1FWF - chains A and C of the 3 polymer chains in the assembly; structure by X-ray diffraction, 2.00 A resolution.

# Chain A
Molecule: Urease
From: Klebsiella aerogenes
Notes: EC 3.5.1.5; engineered mutation(s): C(C 319)D
UniProtKB: P18316 (URE3_KLEAE); numbering as in UniProt (aligned over 1-100)
Amino-acid sequence (100 residues; row label = number of the first residue in the row):
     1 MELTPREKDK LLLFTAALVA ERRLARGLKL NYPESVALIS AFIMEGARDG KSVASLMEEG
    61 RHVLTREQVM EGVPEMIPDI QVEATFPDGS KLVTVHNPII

# Chain C
Molecule: Urease
From: Klebsiella aerogenes
Notes: EC 3.5.1.5; engineered mutation(s): C(C 319)D
UniProtKB: P18314 (URE1_KLEAE); residues 1-567 here = UniProt positions 1-567
Amino-acid sequence (567 residues; numbered 1 to 567; the number before each row is that of its first residue):
     1 MSNISRQAYA DMFGPTVGDK VRLADTELWI EVEDDLTTYG EEVKFGGGKV IRDGMGQGQM
    61 LAADCVDLVL TNALIVDHWG IVKADIGVKD GRIFAIGKAG NPDIQPNVTI PIGAATEVIA
   121 AEGKIVTAGG IDTHIHWICP QQAEEALVSG VTTMVGGGTG PAAGTHATTC TPGPWYISRM
   181 LQAADSLPVN IGLLGKGNVS QPDALREQVA AGVIGLKIHE DWGATPAAID CALTVADEMD
   241 IQVALHSDTL NESGFVEDTL AAIGGRTIHT FHTEGAGGGH APDIITACAH PNILPSSTNP
   301 TLPYTLNTID EHLDMLMVDH HLDPDIAEDV AFAESRIRRE TIAAEDVLHD LGAFSLTSSD
   361 SQAMGRVGEV ILRTWQVAHR MKVQRGALAE ETGDNDNFRV KRYIAKYTIN PALTHGIAHE
   421 VGSIEVGKLA DLVVWSPAFF GVKPATVIKG GMIAIAPMGD INASIPTPQP VHYRPMFGAL
   481 GSARHHCRLT FLSQAAAANG VAERLNLRSA IAVVKGCRTV QKADMVHNSL QPNITVDAQT
   541 YEVRVDGELI TSEPADVLPM AQRYFLF
Unresolved in the structure: 1, 317-331
Construct notes: modified residue (217); conflict D319 (Cys in P18314)
Modified positions: K217 (lysine nz-carboxylic acid; KCX)
UniProt features mapped onto this chain:
  - active site: H320 (Proton donor)
  - binding site (Ni(2+)): H134, H136, K217, H246, H272, D360
  - binding site (substrate): H219
  - modified residue: K217 (N6-carboxylysine)
  - mutagenesis: H134 (H134A: Abrogates activity and reduces binding to nickel ions), H136 (H136A: Abrogates activity and reduces binding to nickel ions), K217 (K217A/C/E: Reduces activity 8000-fold and abrogates binding to nickel ions), H219 (H219A: Reduces activity 500-fold and increases KM 1000-fold. Resistant to inactivation by diethylpyrocarbonate and iodoacetamide; H219N/Q: Increases KM 100-fold; optimum pH is 6), D221 (D221A: Reduces activity 1000-fold and increases KM 10-fold; D221N: Reduces activity 50-fold), H246 (H246A: Abrogates activity and reduces binding to nickel ions), H312 (H312A: Enhances thermal stability above 50 degrees Celsius), H320 (H320A: Reduces activity 100000-fold, but increases KM only 3-fold; optimum pH is 6.75. Resistant to inactivation by diethylpyrocarbonate and iodoacetamide ...), R336 (R336Q: Reduces activity 10000-fold, but has no effect on KM)
Ion coordination: Ni2+ site 1: H134, H136, K217, D360; Ni2+ site 2: K217, H246, H272

# How chain A and chain C interact
Residue-residue contacts (38; chain A residue first):
  R6(A) - N462(C)
  D9(A) - P470(C)
  D9(A) - H472(C)  salt bridge
  D9(A) - R474(C)  salt bridge
  K10(A) - D460(C)  salt bridge
  K10(A) - Q469(C)
  L12(A) - P470(C)  hydrophobic
  L12(A) - H472(C)
  L13(A) - Q469(C)
  L13(A) - P470(C)  hydrophobic
  V19(A) - F567(C)  hydrophobic
  R23(A) - L566(C)  hydrogen bond (side chain-backbone)
  R23(A) - F567(C)
  N31(A) - Q562(C)  hydrogen bond (side chain-backbone)
  N31(A) - R563(C)
  N31(A) - F565(C)  hydrogen bond (side chain-backbone)
  Y32(A) - F439(C)
  Y32(A) - R563(C)  hydrogen bond (backbone-backbone)
  P33(A) - R563(C)
  P33(A) - Y564(C)
  P33(A) - F565(C)
  P33(A) - L566(C)
  E34(A) - L566(C)
  V36(A) - Q469(C)
  S40(A) - Q469(C)
  M70(A) - Q562(C)
  E71(A) - R563(C)  hydrogen bond (backbone-side chain)
  M76(A) - F439(C)  hydrophobic
  M76(A) - Y564(C)  hydrophobic
  Q81(A) - I465(C)
  Q81(A) - T467(C)  hydrogen bond
  Q81(A) - P468(C)
  Q81(A) - Q469(C)  hydrogen bond (backbone-backbone)
  E83(A) - A463(C)
  E83(A) - S464(C)  hydrogen bond
  L92(A) - S464(C)
  L92(A) - I465(C)  hydrophobic
  L92(A) - P468(C)  hydrophobic
Other interface residues (no listed pair), chain A (21 interface residues in all): A16, V82

# In short
Chain A and chain C form an interface of 21 and 18 residues respectively; the contacts include 8 hydrogen
bonds and 3 salt bridges. Polar contacts include D9(A)-H472(C), D9(A)-R474(C) and K10(A)-D460(C).
Here chain A is Urease and chain C is Urease, both from Klebsiella aerogenes. Entry 1FWF (Klebsiella aerogenes
urease, C319D variant) was determined by X-ray diffraction (same publication as 1FWA, 1FWB, 1FWC, 1FWD, 1FWE,
1FWG, 1FWH and 1FWJ).
